3QDR - chains A and B; structure by X-ray diffraction, 2.65 A resolution.

Chain A:
Protein: Protein tolA
From: Escherichia coli
Notes: fragment: TolA domain III, residues 302-421
Reference sequence: P19934 (TOLA_ECOLI); residues 302-421 here = UniProt positions 302-421
Sequence (127 residues; numbered 295 to 421; the number before each row is that of its first residue):
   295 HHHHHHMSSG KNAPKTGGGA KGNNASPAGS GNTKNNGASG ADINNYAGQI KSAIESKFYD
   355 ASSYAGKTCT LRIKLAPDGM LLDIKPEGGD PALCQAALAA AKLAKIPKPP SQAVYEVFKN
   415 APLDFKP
Unresolved in the structure: 295-328
Disulfides: Cys363-Cys388
Modified residues: Lys351 (n-dimethyl-lysine; MLY)
Differences from the reference sequence: expression tag (295-301)
Reported in the primary citation:
  - conformationally variable residues (side-chain flip): Lys368, Leu376, Asp377, Lys379, Lys396
  - post-translational modification sites: Lys351

Chain B:
Protein: Colicin-A
From: Citrobacter freundii
Notes: fragment: ColA, residues 53-107
Reference sequence: P04480 (CEA_CITFR); numbering as in UniProt (aligned over 53-107)
Sequence (63 residues; row label = number of the first residue in the row):
    51 GSKPGDSYNT PWGKVIINAA GQPTMNGTVM TADNSSMVPY GRGFTRVLNS LVNNPVSHHH
   111 HHH
Unresolved in the structure: 51-56, 106-113
Differences from the reference sequence: expression tag (51-52, 108-113)
Reported in the primary citation:
  - mutagenesis - Y90A, F94A: unchanged binding to Protein tolA (chain A)

Interface between chain A and chain B:
Residue-residue contacts (21; chain A residue first):
  Pro371(A) with Ile67(B); Gly71(B)
  Met374(A) with Thr81(B); Ala82(B); Arg96(B)
  Leu375(A) with Met87(B), hydrophobic; Arg96(B), hydrogen bond (backbone-side chain)
  Leu376(A) with Tyr58(B); Pro73(B), hydrophobic; Met87(B); Thr95(B); Arg96(B), hydrogen bond (backbone-backbone)
  Asp377(A) with Met87(B); Phe94(B); Thr95(B), hydrogen bond
  Ile378(A) with Gly93(B); Phe94(B), hydrogen bond (backbone-backbone)
  Lys379(A) with Arg92(B)
  Pro380(A) with Arg92(B), hydrogen bond (backbone-side chain)
  Leu392(A) with Arg92(B)
  Lys396(A) with Met87(B)
Other interface residues (no listed pair), chain A (13 interface residues in all): Lys368, Ala370, Tyr409
Other interface residues (no listed pair), chain B (14 interface residues in all): Met80, Tyr90
Interface features reported in the paper:
  - residue pairs: Lys368(A)-Tyr58(B), Asp377(A)-Phe94(B) (water-mediated contact), Asp377(A)-Thr95(B) (hydrogen bond), Lys379(A)-Tyr90(B), Lys396(A)-Phe94(B)
  - interface residues, chain A: Leu375(A), Leu376(A), Ile378(A), Pro380(A), Leu392(A), Lys396(A)
  - interface residues, chain B: Tyr58(B), Met87(B), Arg92(B), Phe94(B), Thr95(B), Arg96(B)

In short:
The interface between chain A and chain B involves 13 residues on one side and 14 on the other; the contacts
include 5 hydrogen bonds. Polar contacts include Leu375(A)-Arg96(B), Asp377(A)-Thr95(B) and
Pro380(A)-Arg92(B). The authors report contacts between Lys368(A) and Tyr58(B), Lys379(A) and Tyr90(B) and
Lys396(A) and Phe94(B); a water-mediated contact between Asp377(A) and Phe94(B); a hydrogen bond between
Asp377(A) and Thr95(B). The paper reports that Y90A and F94A of chain B leave binding to Protein tolA (chain
A) unchanged; interface residues Leu375(A), Leu376(A) and Tyr58(B) among others.
Here chain A is Protein tolA (Escherichia coli) and chain B is Colicin-A (Citrobacter freundii). Entry 3QDR
(Structural characterization of the interaction of colicin A, colicin N, and TolB with the TolAIII translocon)
was determined by X-ray diffraction (same publication as 3QDP).
